PDB entry 7LER | X-ray diffraction, 5.99 A resolution (low resolution: residue-level contacts below are approximate; hydrogen-bond / salt-bridge calls are withheld) | chains A and B of the 8 polymer chains in the assembly

== Chain A (and B) ==
Protein: Netrin-1
Source organism: Gallus gallus
Notes: chain B of this document is another copy of the same molecule, construct and numbering; everything in this record applies to it too
UniProtKB: Q90922 (NET1_CHICK); numbering as in UniProt (aligned over 26-458)
Chain sequence (443 residues; row label = number of the first residue in the row):
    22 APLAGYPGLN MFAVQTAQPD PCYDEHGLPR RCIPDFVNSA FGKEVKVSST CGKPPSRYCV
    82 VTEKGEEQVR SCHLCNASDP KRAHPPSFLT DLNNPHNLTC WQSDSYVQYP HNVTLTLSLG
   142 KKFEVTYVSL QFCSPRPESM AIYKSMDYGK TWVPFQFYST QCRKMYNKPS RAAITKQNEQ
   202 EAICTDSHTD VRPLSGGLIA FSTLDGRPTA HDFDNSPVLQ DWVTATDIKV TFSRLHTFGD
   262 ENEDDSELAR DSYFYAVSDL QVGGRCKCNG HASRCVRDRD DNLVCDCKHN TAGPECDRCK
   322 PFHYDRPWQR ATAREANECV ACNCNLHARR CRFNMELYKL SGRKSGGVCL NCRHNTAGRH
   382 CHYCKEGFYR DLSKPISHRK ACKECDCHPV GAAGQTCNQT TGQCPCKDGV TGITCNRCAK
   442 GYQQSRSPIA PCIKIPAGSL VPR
Disordered / not traced: 22-39, 262-269, 458-464 (chain B: 22-39, 256-270, 458-464)
Cystine bridges: Cys43-Cys53, Cys72-Cys96, Cys80-Cys93, Cys121-Cys154, Cys183-Cys205, Cys287-Cys296, Cys289-Cys306, Cys308-Cys317, Cys320-Cys340, Cys343-Cys352, Cys345-Cys370, Cys373-Cys382, Cys385-Cys403, Cys406-Cys418, Cys408-Cys425, Cys427-Cys436, Cys439-Cys453
Covalently attached groups: N-acetylglucosamine (NAG) linked to Asn97, Asn118, Asn133, Asn419
Differences from the reference sequence: expression tag (22-25, 459-464)

== Interface between chain A and chain B ==
Contacting residue pairs (7):
  Leu393(A) with Tyr127(B)
  Ser394(A) with Ser126(B); Tyr127(B)
  Lys395(A) with Tyr127(B)
  Pro396(A) with Tyr127(B)
  Ile397(A) with Tyr127(B); Arg271(B)
Interface residues without a listed pair, chain A (8 interface residues in all): Arg391, Ser398, Arg400
Interface residues without a listed pair, chain B (5 interface residues in all): Pro75, Arg78

== Overview ==
8 residues of chain A and 5 residues of chain B are in contact. Covalently linked N-acetylglucosamine: at
Asn97(A), Asn118(A), Asn133(A) and Asn419(A).
Chain A and chain B are both Netrin-1 (Gallus gallus); the structure, Netrin-1 filament assembly, was
determined by X-ray diffraction, deposited together with 7LRF.
